Entry 8EU3 (electron microscopy, 3.62 A resolution); this record covers chains C and D of the 4 polymer chains in the assembly.

# Chain C
Protein: Cyclic nucleotide-gated cation channel alpha-3
Organism: Homo sapiens
UniProt: Q16281 (CNGA3_HUMAN); numbering as in UniProt (aligned over 1-694)
Amino-acid sequence (694 residues; row label = number of the first residue in the row):
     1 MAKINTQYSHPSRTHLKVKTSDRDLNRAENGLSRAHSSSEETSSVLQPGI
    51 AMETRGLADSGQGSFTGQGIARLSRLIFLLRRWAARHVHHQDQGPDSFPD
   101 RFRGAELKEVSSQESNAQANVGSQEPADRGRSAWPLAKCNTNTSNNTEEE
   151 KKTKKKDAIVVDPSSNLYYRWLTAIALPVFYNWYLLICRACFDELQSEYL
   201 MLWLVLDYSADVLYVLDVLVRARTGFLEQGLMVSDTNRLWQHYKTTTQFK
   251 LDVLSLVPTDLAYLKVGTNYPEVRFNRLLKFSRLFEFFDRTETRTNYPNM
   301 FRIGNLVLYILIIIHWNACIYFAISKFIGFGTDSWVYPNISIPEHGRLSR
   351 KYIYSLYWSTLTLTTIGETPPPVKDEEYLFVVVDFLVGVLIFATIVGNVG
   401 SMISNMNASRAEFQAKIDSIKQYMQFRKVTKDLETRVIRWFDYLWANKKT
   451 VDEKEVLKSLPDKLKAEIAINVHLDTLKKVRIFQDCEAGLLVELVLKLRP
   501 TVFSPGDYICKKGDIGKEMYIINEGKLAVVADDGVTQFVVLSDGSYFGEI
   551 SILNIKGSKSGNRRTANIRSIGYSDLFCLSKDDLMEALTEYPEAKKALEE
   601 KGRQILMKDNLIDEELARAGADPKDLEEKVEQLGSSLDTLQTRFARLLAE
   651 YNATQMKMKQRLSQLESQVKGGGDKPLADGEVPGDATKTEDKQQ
Disordered / not traced: 1-157, 260-266, 610-694
UniProt features mapped onto this chain:
  - region: Thr365 to Glu368 (Selectivity filter)
  - binding site (3',5'-cyclic GMP): Gly548, Glu549, Ser551, Arg564, Thr565, Asp609
  - site (Central gate): Phe392, Val396
  - glycosylation: Asn339 (N-linked (GalNAc...) asparagine)
  - natural variant: Asp162 (D162V: In ACHM2), Pro163 (P163L: In ACHM2), Trp171 (W171C: In ACHM2), Tyr181 (Y181C: In ACHM2), Asn182 (N182Y: In ACHM2), Leu186 (L186F: In ACHM2), Cys191 (C191Y: In ACHM2), Glu194 (E194K: In ACHM2), Arg223 (R223Q: In ACHM2; R223W: In ACHM2), Thr224 (T224I: Found in patients with cone-rod dystrophy; T224R: In ACHM2), Glu228 (E228K: In ACHM2; uncertain significance), Phe249 (F249S: In ACHM2), 46 further natural variant entries in UniProt
Covalent attachments: N-acetylglucosamine (NAG) linked to Asn339
Residues lining bound ligands: cyclic guanosine monophosphate (PCG): Phe547, Gly548, Ile550, Arg564, Thr565, Ala566, Ile568

# Chain D
Protein: Cyclic nucleotide-gated cation channel beta-3
Organism: Homo sapiens
UniProt: Q9NQW8 (CNGB3_HUMAN); residue numbers follow UniProt; this construct covers 1-809
Amino-acid sequence (809 residues; numbered 1 to 809; the number before each row is that of its first residue):
     1 MFKSLTKVNKVKPIGENNENEQSSRRNEEGSHPSNQSQQTTAQEENKGEE
    51 KSLKTKSTPVTSEEPHTNIQDKLSKKNSSGDLTTNPDPQNAAEPTGTVPE
   101 QKEMDPGKEGPNSPQNKPPAAPVINEYADAQLHNLVKRMRQRTALYKKKL
   151 VEGDLSSPEASPQTAKPTAVPPVKESDDKPTEHYYRLLWFKVKKMPLTEY
   201 LKRIKLPNSIDSYTDRLYLLWLLLVTLAYNWNCCFIPLRLVFPYQTADNI
   251 HYWLIADIICDIIYLYDMLFIQPRLQFVRGGDIIVDSNELRKHYRTSTKF
   301 QLDVASIIPFDICYLFFGFNPMFRANRMLKYTSFFEFNHHLESIMDKAYI
   351 YRVIRTTGYLLFILHINACVYYWASNYEGIGTTRWVYDGEGNEYLRCYYW
   401 AVRTLITIGGLPEPQTLFEIVFQLLNFFSGVFVFSSLIGQMRDVIGAATA
   451 NQNYFRACMDDTIAYMNNYSIPKLVQKRVRTWYEYTWDSQRMLDESDLLK
   501 TLPTTVQLALAIDVNFSIISKVDLFKGCDTQMIYDMLLRLKSVLYLPGDF
   551 VCKKGEIGKEMYIIKHGEVQVLGGPDGTKVLVTLKAGSVFGEISLLAAGG
   601 GNRRTANVVAHGFANLLTLDKKTLQEILVHYPDSERILMKKARVLLKQKA
   651 KTAEATPPRKDLALLFPPKEETPKLFKTLLGGTGKASLARLLKLKREQAA
   701 QKKENSEGGEEEGKENEDKQKENEDKQKENEDKGKENEDKDKGREPEEKP
   751 LDRPECTASPIAVEEEPHSVRRTVLPRGTSRQSLIISMAPSAEGGEEVLT
   801 IEVKEKAKQ
Disordered / not traced: 1-205, 574-576, 647-809
UniProt features mapped onto this chain:
  - region: Thr407 to Gly410 (Selectivity filter)
  - binding site (3',5'-cyclic GMP): Gly591, Glu592, Arg604, Thr605
  - site: Phe434 (Central gate), Ile438 (Central gate), Arg442 (Occludes the pore below the central gate)
  - natural variant: Gly107 (G107R: In ACHM3; uncertain significance), Lys148 (K148E: In ACHM3), Ser156 (S156F: In ACHM3), Glu199 (E199K: In ACHM3; uncertain significance), Pro309 (P309L: In ACHM3), Arg403 (R403Q: Found in macular degeneration; uncertain significance), Ser435 (S435F: In ACHM3), Met466 (M466T: In ACHM3; uncertain significance), Tyr469 (Y469D: In STGD1), Asp494 (D494N: In ACHM3; uncertain significance), Asp513 (D513Y: In ACHM3; uncertain significance), Phe525 (F525N: In ACHM3), 4 further natural variant entries in UniProt
Residues lining bound ligands: cyclic guanosine monophosphate (PCG): Val571, Leu581, Val582, Phe590, Gly591, Ile593, Arg603, Arg604, Thr605, Ala606

# Chain C / chain D interface
Contacting residue pairs (73):
  Val307(C) with Phe432(D), hydrophobic
  Ile310(C) with Phe428(D), hydrophobic; Phe432(D), hydrophobic
  Ile314(C) with Phe428(D), hydrophobic
  Ser349(C) with Leu417(D)
  Arg350(C) with Gln415(D), hydrogen bond (side chain-backbone); Leu417(D); Ile420(D)
  Ile353(C) with Leu417(D), hydrophobic; Ile420(D), hydrophobic; Val421(D), hydrophobic
  Leu356(C) with Leu424(D), hydrophobic
  Tyr357(C) with Pro414(D); Ile420(D), hydrophobic; Gln423(D)
  Thr360(C) with Leu424(D)
  Leu361(C) with Phe427(D), hydrophobic
  Thr364(C) with Val431(D)
  Ile366(C) with Thr407(D); Phe427(D), hydrophobic
  Glu368(C) with Gly409(D); Gly410(D); Phe427(D)
  Phe392(C) with Val431(D), hydrophobic; Phe434(D), hydrophobic
  Ile395(C) with Ser435(D)
  Val396(C) with Ser435(D); Ile438(D), hydrophobic
  Val399(C) with Ser435(D); Ser436(D)
  Ile403(C) with Ser436(D); Gln440(D)
  Arg410(C) with His339(D)
  Gln414(C) with Glu342(D)
  Lys416(C) with Thr501(D)
  Ser419(C) with Met492(D); Leu498(D)
  Ile420(C) with Leu502(D), hydrophobic
  Gln422(C) with Gln490(D); Arg491(D)
  Tyr423(C) with Met492(D), hydrophobic; Glu495(D); Leu498(D), hydrophobic
  Phe426(C) with Ser489(D); Gln490(D); Glu495(D)
  Arg427(C) with Glu495(D), salt bridge; Val514(D); Ser542(D); Lys565(D); Asn615(D), hydrogen bond
  Val429(C) with Asp513(D); Val514(D), hydrophobic
  Thr430(C) with Asp513(D), hydrogen bond (backbone-side chain)
  Leu433(C) with Ala509(D); Leu510(D), hydrophobic; Asp513(D)
  Val437(C) with Val506(D), hydrophobic
  Trp440(C) with Thr505(D); Val506(D), hydrophobic
  Phe441(C) with Leu502(D), hydrophobic
  Asp442(C) with Tyr213(D)
  Arg499(C) with Thr504(D), hydrogen bond
  Phe503(C) with Thr505(D)
  Asp507(C) with Thr505(D), hydrogen bond
  Gly513(C) with Gln531(D), hydrogen bond (backbone-side chain)
  Asp514(C) with Gln531(D), hydrogen bond
  Ile515(C) with Gln531(D); Tyr631(D), hydrophobic
  Lys517(C) with Tyr631(D), hydrogen bond
  Lys526(C) with Asp282(D), salt bridge
  Gly572(C) with Gly281(D)
  Tyr573(C) with Gly281(D), hydrogen bond (backbone-backbone)
Other interface residues (no listed pair), chain C (54 interface residues in all): Leu306, Arg347, Tyr354, Gly400, Asn407, Met424, Arg439, Tyr443, Val502, Gly525
Other interface residues (no listed pair), chain D (56 interface residues in all): Val278, Gly280, Ser343, Arg352, Leu411, Glu413, Gly439, Arg442, Asp443, Leu499, Pro503, Leu617

# Summary
Chain C and chain D form an interface of 54 and 56 residues respectively, with 9 hydrogen bonds and 2 salt
bridges. Polar contacts include Arg427(C)-Glu495(D), Lys526(C)-Asp282(D) and Arg350(C)-Gln415(D). Ligands of
chain C: cyclic guanosine monophosphate. Bound to chain D: cyclic guanosine monophosphate.
Chain C is Cyclic nucleotide-gated cation channel alpha-3 and chain D is Cyclic nucleotide-gated cation
channel beta-3, both from Homo sapiens; the structure, Cryo-EM structure of cGMP bound human CNGA3/CNGB3
channel in GDN, transition state 1, was determined by electron microscopy, deposited together with 8ETP, 8EUC,
8EV8, 8EV9, 8EVA, 8EVB and 8EVC.
